Entry 8SQJ (electron microscopy, 3.06 A resolution); this record covers chains A and B of the 8 polymer chains in the assembly.

Chain A:
Name: RNA-directed RNA polymerase
Organism: Severe acute respiratory syndrome coronavirus 2
Notes: EC 2.7.7.48
Reference sequence: P0DTD1 (R1AB_SARS2); residues 1-932 here correspond to UniProt positions 4393-5324 (UniProt number = residue number + 4392)
Amino-acid sequence (932 residues; numbered 1 to 932; the number before each row is that of its first residue):
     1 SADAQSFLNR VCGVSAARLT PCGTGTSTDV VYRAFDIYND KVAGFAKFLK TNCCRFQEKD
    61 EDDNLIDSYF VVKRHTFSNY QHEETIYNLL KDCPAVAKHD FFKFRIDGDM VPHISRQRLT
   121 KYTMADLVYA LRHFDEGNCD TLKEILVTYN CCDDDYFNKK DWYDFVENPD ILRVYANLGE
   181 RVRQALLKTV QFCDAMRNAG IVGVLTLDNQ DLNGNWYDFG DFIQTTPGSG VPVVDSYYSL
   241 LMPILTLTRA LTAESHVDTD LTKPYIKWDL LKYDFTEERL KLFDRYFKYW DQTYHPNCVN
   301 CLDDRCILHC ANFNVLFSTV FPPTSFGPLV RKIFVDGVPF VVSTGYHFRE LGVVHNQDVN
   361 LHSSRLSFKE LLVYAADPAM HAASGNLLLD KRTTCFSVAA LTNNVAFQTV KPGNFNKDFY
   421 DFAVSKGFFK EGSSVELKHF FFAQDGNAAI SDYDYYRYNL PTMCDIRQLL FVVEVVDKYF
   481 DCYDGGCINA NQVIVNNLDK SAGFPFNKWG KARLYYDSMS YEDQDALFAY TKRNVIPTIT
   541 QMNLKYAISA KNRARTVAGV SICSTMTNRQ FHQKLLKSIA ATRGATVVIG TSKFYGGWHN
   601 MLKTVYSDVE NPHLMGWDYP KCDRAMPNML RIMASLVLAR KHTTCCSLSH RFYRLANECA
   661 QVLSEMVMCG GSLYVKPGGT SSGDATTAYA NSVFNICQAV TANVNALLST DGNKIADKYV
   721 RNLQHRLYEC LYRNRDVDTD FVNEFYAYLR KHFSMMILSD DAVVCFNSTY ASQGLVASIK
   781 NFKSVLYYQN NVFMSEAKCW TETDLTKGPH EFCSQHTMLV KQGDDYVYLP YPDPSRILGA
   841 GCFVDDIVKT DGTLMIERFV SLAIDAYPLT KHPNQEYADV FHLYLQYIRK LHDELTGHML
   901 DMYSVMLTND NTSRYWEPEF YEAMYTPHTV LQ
Unresolved in the structure: 930-932
Curated features (UniProtKB/Swiss-Prot):
  - region: Lys-545 to Arg-555 (Interaction with RMP Remdesivir), Thr-582 to Pro-620 (RdRp Palm N-ter)
  - active site: Ser-759, Asp-760, Asp-761
  - binding site (Mn(2+)): Asn-209, Asp-218
  - binding site (Zn(2+)): His-295, Cys-301, Cys-306, Cys-310, Cys-487, His-642, Cys-645, Cys-646
  - site: Gln-932 (Cleavage)
Ion coordination: Mg2+: Asp-208, Asn-209 (shared with 1 residue of chain O); Zn2+ site 1: His-295, Cys-301, Cys-306, Cys-310; Zn2+ site 2: Cys-487, His-642, Cys-645, Cys-646
Ligand contacts: RNA-nsp9 (VSN; 5'-O-[(R)-hydroxy(thiophosphonooxy)phosphoryl]guanosine): Lys-545, Arg-555, Val-557, Cys-622, Asp-623, Ser-682, Gly-683, Thr-687, Asn-691, Asp-760, Asp-761
What the authors report for this chain:
  - catalytic residues: Lys-50, Lys-73 (proposed by the authors, not directly observed)

Chain B:
Name: Non-structural protein 8
Organism: Severe acute respiratory syndrome coronavirus 2
Reference sequence: P0DTD1 (R1AB_SARS2); residues 1-198 here correspond to UniProt positions 3943-4140 (UniProt number = residue number + 3942)
Amino-acid sequence (198 residues; numbered 1 to 198; the number before each row is that of its first residue):
     1 AIASEFSSLP SYAAFATAQE AYEQAVANGD SEVVLKKLKK SLNVAKSEFD RDAAMQRKLE
    61 KMADQAMTQM YKQARSEDKR AKVTSAMQTM LFTMLRKLDN DALNNIINNA RDGCVPLNII
   121 PLTTAAKLMV VIPDYNTYKN TCDGTTFTYA SALWEIQQVV DADSKIVQLS EISMDNSPNL
   181 AWPLIVTALR ANSAVKLQ
Unresolved in the structure: 1-5, 193-198
Curated features (UniProtKB/Swiss-Prot):
  - site: Gln-198 (Cleavage)

How chain A and chain B interact:
Residue-residue contacts (75):
  Leu-270(A) with Ile-119(B); Thr-123(B)
  Leu-271(A) with Ile-106(B); Ile-119(B), hydrophobic
  Tyr-273(A) with Asp-112(B); Cys-114(B)
  Thr-324(A) with Pro-116(B); Asn-118(B)
  Phe-326(A) with Asn-118(B), hydrogen bond (backbone-side chain)
  Pro-328(A) with Pro-116(B); Leu-117(B), hydrogen bond (backbone-backbone)
  Leu-329(A) with Val-115(B)
  Val-330(A) with Gly-113(B); Cys-114(B); Val-115(B), hydrogen bond (backbone-backbone); Leu-117(B), hydrophobic; Ile-120(B), hydrophobic
  Arg-331(A) with Asp-112(B), hydrogen bond (side chain-backbone); Cys-114(B), hydrogen bond
  Lys-332(A) with Asn-104(B), hydrogen bond
  Val-338(A) with Leu-95(B), hydrophobic
  Pro-339(A) with Leu-95(B)
  Phe-340(A) with Leu-95(B), hydrophobic
  Thr-344(A) with Cys-114(B)
  Phe-368(A) with Arg-80(B); Val-83(B), hydrophobic; Thr-84(B); Met-87(B), hydrophobic
  Leu-371(A) with Thr-84(B); Met-87(B), hydrophobic; Gln-88(B); Leu-91(B), hydrophobic
  Ala-375(A) with Met-90(B), hydrophobic
  Pro-378(A) with Leu-117(B)
  Ala-379(A) with Leu-117(B), hydrophobic
  Met-380(A) with Leu-91(B), hydrophobic; Met-94(B), hydrophobic
  His-381(A) with Met-94(B)
  Ala-382(A) with Leu-117(B), hydrophobic; Pro-121(B)
  Ala-383(A) with Leu-98(B), hydrophobic; Ile-120(B), hydrophobic
  Ser-384(A) with Met-94(B), hydrogen bond (side chain-backbone); Lys-97(B); Leu-98(B)
  Asn-386(A) with Met-129(B)
  Leu-387(A) with Leu-122(B), hydrophobic; Ala-125(B); Lys-127(B), hydrogen bond (backbone-backbone); Leu-128(B), hydrophobic; Met-129(B), hydrogen bond (backbone-backbone); Tyr-149(B), hydrophobic
  Leu-388(A) with Met-129(B)
  Leu-389(A) with Met-129(B), hydrogen bond (backbone-backbone); Val-130(B); Val-131(B), hydrogen bond (backbone-backbone); Tyr-149(B), hydrophobic
  Lys-391(A) with Val-131(B), hydrogen bond (backbone-backbone); Pro-133(B); Thr-137(B); Thr-141(B)
  Arg-392(A) with Val-131(B)
  Phe-396(A) with Asn-118(B)
  Thr-402(A) with Met-129(B)
  Asn-403(A) with Lys-127(B)
  Asn-447(A) with Pro-183(B)
  Lys-508(A) with Met-90(B)
  Trp-509(A) with Val-83(B), hydrophobic; Ala-86(B); Met-87(B), hydrophobic; Met-90(B), hydrophobic
  Tyr-515(A) with Val-83(B)
  Ser-518(A) with Arg-80(B), hydrogen bond (backbone-side chain)
  Asp-523(A) with Arg-80(B), salt bridge
  Met-666(A) with Leu-117(B), hydrophobic
Interface residues without a listed pair, chain A (57 interface residues in all): Ser-325, Gly-327, Val-341, Arg-365, Leu-372, Tyr-374, Gly-385, Asp-390, Val-398, Ala-400, Val-405, Phe-407, Pro-505, Leu-514, Asp-517, Met-519, Val-675
Interface residues without a listed pair, chain B (47 interface residues in all): Ser-76, Lys-79, Phe-92, Leu-103, Ile-107, Asn-109, Ala-110, Trp-154, Ala-162, Ile-185

Overview:
The interface between chain A and chain B involves 57 residues on one side and 47 on the other, with 13
hydrogen bonds and 1 salt bridge. Polar contacts include Asp-523(A)/Arg-80(B), Phe-326(A)/Asn-118(B) and
Arg-331(A)/Asp-112(B). Chain A binds RNA-nsp9. The paper reports catalytic residues Lys-50(A) and Lys-73(A).
Chain A is RNA-directed RNA polymerase and chain B is Non-structural protein 8, both from Severe acute
respiratory syndrome coronavirus 2; the structure, SARS-CoV-2 replication-transcription complex bound to
RNA-nsp9, as a noncatalytic RNA-nsp9 binding mode, was determined by electron microscopy (same publication as
8SQ9 and 8SQK).
